PDB entry 5B64 | X-ray diffraction, 2.70 A resolution | chains A and B

[Chain A]
Protein: Dlg gk
Chain sequence (189 residues; row label = number of the first residue in the row):
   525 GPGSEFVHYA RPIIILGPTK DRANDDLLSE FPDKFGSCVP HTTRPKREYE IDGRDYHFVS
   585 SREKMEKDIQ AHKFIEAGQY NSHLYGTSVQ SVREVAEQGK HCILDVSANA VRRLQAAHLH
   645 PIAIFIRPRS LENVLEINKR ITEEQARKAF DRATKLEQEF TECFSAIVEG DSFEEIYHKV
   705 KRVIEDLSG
Disordered / not traced: 525-532, 713
Reported in the primary citation:
  - contacts within the chain: Tyr604-Asn605 (hydrogen bond)

[Chain B]
Protein: Protein Kif13b
From: Mus musculus
UniProtKB: E9Q4K7 (E9Q4K7_MOUSE); residue numbers follow UniProt; this construct covers 677-798
Chain sequence (126 residues; row label = number of the first residue in the row):
   673 GPGSATLNNS LMRLREQIVK ANLLVREASY IAEELDKRTE YKVTLQIPTS SLDANRKRGS
   733 LLSEPAIQVR RKGKGKQIWS LEKLENRLLD MRDLYQEWKE CEEDSPVSRS YFKRADPFYD
   793 EQENHS
Disordered / not traced: 673-679, 796-798
Differences from the reference sequence: expression tag (673-676)
Reported in the primary citation:
  - contacts within the chain: Glu769-Tyr783 (hydrogen bond)
  - mutagenesis - F784G: abolished binding to Dlg gk (chain A)

[Interface between chain A and chain B]
Pairs across the interface (31; chain A residue first):
  Lys544(A) with Arg781(B)
  Asp545(A) with Arg781(B), salt bridge
  Leu552(A) with Lys785(B)
  Ser561(A) with Lys785(B); Arg786(B), hydrogen bond
  Cys562(A) with Arg786(B), hydrogen bond (backbone-side chain)
  Val563(A) with Arg786(B)
  Pro564(A) with Arg786(B)
  Arg568(A) with Tyr783(B)
  Arg571(A) with Tyr783(B), hydrogen bond
  Glu572(A) with Arg759(B), salt bridge
  Tyr573(A) with Arg759(B); Asp762(B); Asp788(B); Pro789(B)
  Arg578(A) with Arg786(B), hydrogen bond (backbone-side chain)
  Asp579(A) with Arg786(B), hydrogen bond (backbone-side chain)
  Tyr580(A) with Tyr783(B); Arg786(B)
  Glu600(A) with Pro778(B)
  Gly602(A) with Val779(B)
  Gln603(A) with Val779(B)
  Tyr604(A) with Glu769(B), hydrogen bond; Glu775(B); Ser780(B); Tyr783(B), hydrophobic; Phe784(B)
  Asn605(A) with Glu769(B), hydrogen bond
  Tyr609(A) with Tyr783(B)
  Asp629(A) with Pro778(B); Arg781(B), salt bridge
Interface residues without a listed pair, chain A (23 interface residues in all): Ile575, Val630
Interface residues without a listed pair, chain B (18 interface residues in all): Cys773, Ser782, Ala787, Glu793
From the paper, about this interface:
  - pairs named by the authors: Ser561(A)-Lys785(B) (hydrogen bond), Ser561(A)-Arg786(B) (hydrogen bond), Arg571(A)-Tyr783(B) (hydrogen bond), Glu572(A)-Arg759(B) (salt bridge), Arg578(A)-Arg786(B) (backbone contact), Asp579(A)-Arg786(B) (backbone contact), Tyr604(A)-Glu769(B) (hydrogen bond), Asn605(A)-Glu769(B) (hydrogen bond), Asp629(A)-Arg781(B) (salt bridge)
  - interface residues, chain A: Pro564(A), Tyr580(A), Tyr604(A), Tyr609(A)
  - interface residues, chain B: Cys773(B), Val779(B), Ser780(B), Tyr783(B)
  - hot spots on chain B (mutagenesis) - Y783A (200 fold): decreased binding to Dlg gk (chain A)
  - hot spots on chain B (mutagenesis) - Y783E: abolished binding to Dlg gk (chain A)

[Summary]
The interface between chain A and chain B involves 23 residues on one side and 18 on the other, with 7
hydrogen bonds and 3 salt bridges. Among the polar pairs are Asp545(A)-Arg781(B), Glu572(A)-Arg759(B) and
Asp629(A)-Arg781(B). The authors report hydrogen bonds between Ser561(A) and Lys785(B), Ser561(A) and
Arg786(B) and Arg571(A) and Tyr783(B) among others; salt bridges between Glu572(A) and Arg759(B) and Asp629(A)
and Arg781(B); backbone contacts between Arg578(A) and Arg786(B) and Asp579(A) and Arg786(B). From the paper:
F784G and Y783E of chain B abolish binding to Dlg gk (chain A); interface residues Pro564(A), Tyr580(A) and
Cys773(B) among others.
Here chain A is Dlg gk and chain B is Protein Kif13b (Mus musculus). Entry 5B64 (A novel binding mode of MAGUK
GK domain revealed by DLG GK domain in complex with ...) was determined by X-ray diffraction.
